4W4U - chains B and C of the 4 polymer chains in the assembly; structure by X-ray diffraction, 2.80 A resolution.

# Chain B
Protein: Transcription and mRNA export factor SUS1
From: Saccharomyces cerevisiae
UniProt: N1P8F5 (N1P8F5_YEASC); numbering as in UniProt (aligned over 1-96)
Chain sequence (96 residues; each row starts with the number of its first residue):
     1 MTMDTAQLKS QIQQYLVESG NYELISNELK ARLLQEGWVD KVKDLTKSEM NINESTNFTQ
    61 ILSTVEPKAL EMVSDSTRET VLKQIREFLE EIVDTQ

# Chain C
Protein: SAGA-associated factor 11
From: Saccharomyces cerevisiae
UniProt: N1NXA6 (N1NXA6_YEASC); residues 1-99 here = UniProt positions 1-99
Chain sequence (99 residues; each row starts with the number of its first residue):
     1 MTEETITIDS ISNGILNNLL TTLIQDIVAR ETTQQQLLKT RYPDLRSYYF DPNGSLDING
    61 LQKQQESSQY IHCENCGRDV SANRLAAHLQ RCLSRGARR
Not modelled in the structure: 1-4, 64-99

# Chain B / chain C interface
Pairs across the interface - 52 pairs, chain B then chain C:
  L8(B) with I6(C), hydrophobic
  K9(B) with I11(C)
  Q13(B) with N18(C)
  L16(B) with I15(C), hydrophobic
  Y22(B) with L19(C)
  I25(B) with L19(C), hydrophobic
  L29(B) with L19(C), hydrophobic
  L33(B) with L23(C), hydrophobic
  W38(B) with L23(C), hydrophobic; I24(C), hydrophobic; I27(C), hydrophobic
  V39(B) with I27(C), hydrophobic
  V42(B) with I27(C), hydrophobic
  K43(B) with I27(C); E31(C), salt bridge
  T46(B) with V28(C); E31(C)
  K47(B) with E31(C), salt bridge
  M50(B) with T32(C); Q35(C)
  T56(B) with T32(C); Q35(C); Q36(C); K39(C)
  F58(B) with Q25(C); V28(C), hydrophobic; A29(C); T32(C)
  I61(B) with V28(C), hydrophobic; T32(C)
  L62(B) with Q25(C)
  V65(B) with V28(C), hydrophobic
  E66(B) with T21(C); I24(C); Q25(C), hydrogen bond
  A69(B) with I24(C), hydrophobic
  L70(B) with L20(C), hydrophobic; I24(C), hydrophobic
  V73(B) with L20(C), hydrophobic
  R78(B) with L16(C); L20(C)
  L82(B) with S12(C); N13(C); L16(C), hydrophobic
  I85(B) with S12(C); I15(C), hydrophobic
  R86(B) with D9(C); S12(C)
  L89(B) with I8(C); I11(C), hydrophobic; S12(C)
  V93(B) with I8(C), hydrophobic
Other interface residues (no listed pair), chain B (35 interface residues in all): T5, I12, S26, K30, V81
Other interface residues (no listed pair), chain C (25 interface residues in all): T5, N17

# In short
35 residues of chain B face 25 of chain C across their interface; the contacts include 1 hydrogen bond and 2
salt bridges. Polar contacts include K43(B)-E31(C), K47(B)-E31(C) and E66(B)-Q25(C).
Chain B is Transcription and mRNA export factor SUS1 and chain C is SAGA-associated factor 11, both from
Saccharomyces cerevisiae; the structure, Structure of yeast SAGA DUBm with Sgf73 Y57A mutant at 2.8 angstroms
resolution, was determined by X-ray diffraction.
